Entry 4G1U (X-ray diffraction, 3.01 A resolution); this record covers chains A and D of the 4 polymer chains in the assembly.

# Chain A
Name: Hemin transport system permease protein hmuU
Source organism: Yersinia pestis
UniProt: Q56992 (HMUU_YERPE); residues 1-334 here = UniProt positions 1-334
Amino-acid sequence (357 residues; row label = number of the first residue in the row; numbers below 1 keep their minus sign (Met-22 is residue -22)):
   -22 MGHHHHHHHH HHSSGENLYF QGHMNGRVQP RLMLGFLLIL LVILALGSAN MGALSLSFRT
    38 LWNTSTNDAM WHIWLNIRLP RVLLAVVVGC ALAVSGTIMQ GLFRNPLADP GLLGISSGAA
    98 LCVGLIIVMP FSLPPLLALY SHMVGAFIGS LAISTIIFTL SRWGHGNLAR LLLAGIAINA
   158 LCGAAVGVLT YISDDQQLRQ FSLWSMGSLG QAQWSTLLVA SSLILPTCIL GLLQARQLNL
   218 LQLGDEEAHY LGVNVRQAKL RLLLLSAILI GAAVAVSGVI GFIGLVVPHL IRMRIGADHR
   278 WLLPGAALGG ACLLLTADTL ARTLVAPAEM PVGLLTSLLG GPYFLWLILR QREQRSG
Unresolved in the structure: -22 to 3, 29-47, 107-113, 327-334
Differences from the reference sequence: expression tag (-22 to 0)

# Chain D
Name: Hemin import ATP-binding protein HmuV
Source organism: Yersinia pestis
Notes: EC 3.6.3.-
UniProt: Q56993 (HMUV_YERPE); residues 1-266 here = UniProt positions 1-266
Amino-acid sequence (266 residues; numbered 1 to 266; the number before each row is that of its first residue):
     1 MVDMAVTPVA LLEASHLHYH VQQQALINDV SLHIASGEMV AIIGPNGAGK STLLRLLTGY
    61 LSPSHGECHL LGQNLNSWQP KALARTRAVM RQYSELAFPF SVSEVIQMGR APYGGSQDRQ
   121 ALQQVMAQTD CLALAQRDYR VLSGGEQQRV QLARVLAQLW QPQPTPRWLF LDEPTSALDL
   181 YHQQHTLRLL RQLTRQEPLA VCCVLHDLNL AALYADRIML LAQGKLVACG TPEEVLNAET
   241 LTQWYQADLG VSRHPESALP QIYLRQ
Unresolved in the structure: 1-9

# Interface between chain A and chain D
Residue-residue contacts - 43 pairs, chain A then chain D:
  Arg4(A) - Ser101(D)
  Arg4(A) - Gln136(D)
  Gln77(A) - Phe98(D)
  Arg81(A) - Ala97(D)
  Asn82(A) - Phe98(D)
  Pro83(A) - Ala97(D)
  Pro83(A) - Phe98(D)  hydrophobic
  Asn216(A) - Phe100(D)
  Asn216(A) - Met108(D)
  Leu217(A) - Met108(D)  hydrophobic
  Leu217(A) - Ala111(D)  hydrophobic
  Gln219(A) - Glu95(D)
  Gln219(A) - Leu96(D)
  Gln219(A) - Phe98(D)
  Gln219(A) - Phe100(D)
  Leu220(A) - Met108(D)  hydrophobic
  Leu220(A) - Arg154(D)
  Glu223(A) - Arg55(D)  salt bridge
  Glu223(A) - Tyr60(D)
  Glu223(A) - Arg91(D)  salt bridge
  Glu224(A) - Arg91(D)  salt bridge
  Glu224(A) - Arg154(D)
  His226(A) - Tyr60(D)
  Tyr227(A) - Thr58(D)
  Tyr227(A) - Tyr60(D)
  Tyr227(A) - Ala84(D)
  Tyr227(A) - Arg87(D)  hydrogen bond (backbone-side chain)
  Tyr227(A) - Val89(D)  hydrophobic
  Tyr227(A) - Gln158(D)
  Leu228(A) - Ala84(D)
  Leu228(A) - Met108(D)
  Leu228(A) - Gly109(D)
  Leu228(A) - Pro112(D)
  Leu228(A) - Arg154(D)
  Leu228(A) - Gln158(D)
  Gly229(A) - Pro80(D)
  Gly229(A) - Ala84(D)
  Arg269(A) - Phe98(D)
  Arg269(A) - Pro99(D)
  Ala274(A) - Phe98(D)  hydrophobic
  Ala274(A) - Pro99(D)
  Ala274(A) - Phe100(D)
  Asp275(A) - Phe100(D)
Also at the interface, not in a pair above, chain A (21 interface residues in all): Gly78, Gly221, Gly273
Also at the interface, not in a pair above, chain D (26 interface residues in all): Gly59, Tyr93, Glu104, Val105

# Overview
Chain A and chain D form an interface of 21 and 26 residues respectively; the contacts include 1 hydrogen bond
and 3 salt bridges. Polar pairs include Glu223(A)-Arg55(D), Glu223(A)-Arg91(D) and Glu224(A)-Arg91(D).
Chain A is Hemin transport system permease protein hmuU and chain D is Hemin import ATP-binding protein HmuV,
both from Yersinia pestis; the structure, X-ray structure of the bacterial heme transporter HmuUV from
Yersinia pestis, was determined by X-ray diffraction.
